Entry 3UDZ (X-ray diffraction, 2.50 A resolution); this record covers chains A and B.

# Chain A (and B)
Protein: Inositol pentakisphosphate 2-kinase
Organism: Arabidopsis thaliana
Notes: EC 2.7.1.158; chain B of this document is another copy of the same molecule, construct and numbering; everything in this record applies to it too
UniProtKB: Q93YN9 (IPPK_ARATH); residue numbers follow UniProt; this construct covers 1-451
Sequence (493 residues; numbered -33 to 459; the number before each row is that of its first residue; numbers below 1 keep their minus sign (Mse-33 is residue -33)):
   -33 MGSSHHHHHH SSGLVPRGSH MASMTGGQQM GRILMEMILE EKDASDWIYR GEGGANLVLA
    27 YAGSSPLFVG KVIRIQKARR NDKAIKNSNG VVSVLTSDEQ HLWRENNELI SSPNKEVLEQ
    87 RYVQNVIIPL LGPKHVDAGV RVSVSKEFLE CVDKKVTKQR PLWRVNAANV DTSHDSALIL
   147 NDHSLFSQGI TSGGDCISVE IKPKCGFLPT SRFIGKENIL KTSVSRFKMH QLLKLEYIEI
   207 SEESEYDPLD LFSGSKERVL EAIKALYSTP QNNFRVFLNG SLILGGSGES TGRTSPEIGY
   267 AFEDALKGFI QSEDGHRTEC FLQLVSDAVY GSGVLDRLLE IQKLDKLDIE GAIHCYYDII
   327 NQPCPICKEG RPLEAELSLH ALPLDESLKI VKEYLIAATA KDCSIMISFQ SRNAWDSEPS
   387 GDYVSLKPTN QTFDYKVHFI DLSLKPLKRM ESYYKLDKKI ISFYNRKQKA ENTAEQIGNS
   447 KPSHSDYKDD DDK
Unresolved in the structure: -33 to 0, 47-58, 153-160, 279-282, 333-346, 378-394, 435-459 (chain B: -33 to 2, 47-59, 153-160, 333-342, 378-388, 438-459)
Differences from the reference sequence: expression tag (-33 to 0, 452-459); conflict Ser54 (Ala in Q93YN9), Gln90 (Lys in Q93YN9), Thr157 (Ser in Q93YN9), Ile185 (Met in Q93YN9), Ile204 (Asn in Q93YN9), Arg224 (Ser in Q93YN9), Cys321 (Ser in Q93YN9), Ile325 (Leu in Q93YN9), Arg337 (Lys in Q93YN9)
Modified residues: Mse-33, Mse-13, Mse-10, Mse-4 (selenomethionine); Mse1, Mse3, Mse195, Mse372, Mse416 (selenomethionine; parent Met)
Swiss-Prot annotation at these positions:
  - motif: Glu166 to Lys170 (EXKPK motif)
  - binding site (ATP): Gly19 to Asn22, Arg40, Asn147 to His149, Glu166 to Lys168, Arg241, Asp407
  - binding site (substrate): Arg45, Arg130, Lys170, Lys200, Asn238, Asp368, Lys411, Arg415, Tyr419
  - binding site (Zn(2+)): His320, Cys330, Cys333, His346
  - modified residue: Mse1 (N-acetylmethionine)
Metal / ion sites: Mg2+ site 1: Asp407 (together with ADP, inositol hexakisphosphate)
Small-molecule neighbours:
  - ADP (adenosine-5'-diphosphate): Arg16, Gly17, Glu18, Gly19, Gly20, Ala21, Asn22, Val24, Val38, Arg40, Leu146, Asn147, Asp148, His149, Ser150, Glu166, Arg241, Phe243, Mse372, Ile406, Asp407, Ser409
  - inositol hexakisphosphate (IHP): Gly19, Gly20, Ala21, Arg45, Trp129, Arg130, Lys168, Lys170, His196, Lys200, Asn238, Ala364, Asp368, Asp407, Lys411, Arg415, Tyr419, Leu422
From the paper describing this entry:
  - binding site for inositol hexakisphosphate: Arg130, Lys170, His196, Lys200, Asn238, Lys411, Arg415, Tyr419

# Interface between chain A and chain B
Contacting residue pairs - 14 pairs, chain A then chain B:
  Arg46(A) - Lys182(B)
  Arg46(A) - Ile185(B)
  Trp129(A) - Arg178(B)
  Asn132(A) - Arg178(B)
  Asn132(A) - Ile180(B)
  Asn132(A) - Gly181(B)
  Asn132(A) - Lys182(B)  hydrogen bond (side chain-backbone)
  Asn132(A) - Ile185(B)
  Glu202(A) - Lys312(B)  salt bridge
  Glu202(A) - Lys355(B)  salt bridge
  Tyr203(A) - Lys312(B)
  Tyr203(A) - Leu313(B)
  Ile204(A) - Leu313(B)  hydrophobic
  Glu205(A) - Arg178(B)  salt bridge
Other interface residues (no listed pair), chain A (10 interface residues in all): Val131, Pro329, Phe429
Other interface residues (no listed pair), chain B (16 interface residues in all): Phe179, Glu223, Lys309, Ser344, Leu345, Leu348, Ile356, Glu359

# Overview
10 residues of chain A face 16 of chain B across their interface, with 1 hydrogen bond and 3 salt bridges.
Among the polar pairs are Glu202(A)-Lys312(B), Glu202(A)-Lys355(B) and Glu205(A)-Arg178(B). Ligands of chain
A: inositol hexakisphosphate and ADP. From the paper: a binding site for inositol hexakisphosphate at
Arg130(A), Lys170(A) and His196(A) among others.
Both chains are Inositol pentakisphosphate 2-kinase (Arabidopsis thaliana). Entry 3UDZ (Inositol
1,3,4,5,6-pentakisphosphate 2-kinase from A. thaliana in complex with ADP and IP6) was determined by X-ray
diffraction, deposited together with 3UDS and 3UDT.
